PDB entry 4MTD | X-ray diffraction, 2.50 A resolution | chains D and Y of the 6 polymer chains in the assembly

# Chain D
Molecule: Zinc uptake regulation protein
Organism: Escherichia coli
UniProtKB: P0AC51 (ZUR_ECOLI); numbering as in UniProt (aligned over 1-171)
Sequence (171 residues; each row starts with the number of its first residue):
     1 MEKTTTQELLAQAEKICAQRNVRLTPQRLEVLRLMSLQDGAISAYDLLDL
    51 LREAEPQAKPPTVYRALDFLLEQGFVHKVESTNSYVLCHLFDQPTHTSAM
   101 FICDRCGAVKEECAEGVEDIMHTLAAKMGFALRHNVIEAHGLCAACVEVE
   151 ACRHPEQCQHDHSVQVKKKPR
Disordered / not traced: 1, 153-171
Bound ions: Zn2+ site 1: His77, Cys88, His96, Glu111; Zn2+ site 2: Cys103, Cys106, Cys143, Cys146
From the paper describing this entry:
  - mutagenesis - C88S, C103S: abolished binding to znuABC operator DNA (chain Y)
  - mutagenesis - C103S: abolished binding to Zn2+
  - mutagenesis - C88S: decreased binding to Zn2+
  - binding site for znuABC operator DNA (chain Y): Arg23, Thr25, Gln27, Arg28, Ala44 to Glu72
  - specificity-determining residues: Tyr45 (by similarity / conservation)
  - mutagenesis - D49A, R52A: unchanged binding to Zn2+
  - mutagenesis - R52A (K_d2_ = 220 nM): decreased binding to znuABC operator DNA (chain Y)

# Chain Y
Molecule: znuABC operator DNA
Sequence (33 nucleotides; row label = number of the first residue in the row):
     1 AGAAGTGTGATATTATAACATTTCATGACTATG

# Interface between chain D and chain Y
Pairs across the interface - 14 pairs, chain D then chain Y:
  Arg23(D) - DA4(Y)  sugar contact
  Arg23(D) - DG5(Y)  sugar contact
  Thr25(D) - DG5(Y)  phosphate contact
  Thr25(D) - DT6(Y)  hydrogen bond to the phosphate
  Gln27(D) - DT6(Y)  phosphate contact
  Gln27(D) - DG7(Y)  hydrogen bond to the phosphate
  Arg28(D) - DG5(Y)  salt bridge to the phosphate
  Gln57(D) - DT8(Y)  phosphate contact
  Lys59(D) - DG9(Y)  salt bridge to the phosphate
  Pro61(D) - DT8(Y)  base contact
  Pro61(D) - DG9(Y)  base contact
  Arg65(D) - DT6(Y)  base contact
  Arg65(D) - DG7(Y)  hydrogen bond to the base
  Arg65(D) - DT8(Y)  base contact
Interface residues without a listed pair, chain D (9 interface residues in all): Thr62

# Overview
The interface between chain D and chain Y involves 9 residues on one side and 6 on the other; the contacts
include 3 hydrogen bonds and 2 salt bridges. Polar pairs include Arg65(D)-DG7(Y), Thr25(D)-DT6(Y) and
Gln27(D)-DG7(Y). The paper reports a binding site for znuABC operator DNA (chain Y) at Arg23(D), Thr25(D) and
Gln27(D) among others; C88S and C103S of chain D abolish binding to znuABC operator DNA (chain Y); 4
substitutions were tested in all.
Chain D is Zinc uptake regulation protein (Escherichia coli) and chain Y is znuABC operator DNA; the
structure, Zinc Uptake Regulator Complexed With Zinc AND DNA, was determined by X-ray diffraction (same
publication as 4MTE).
